Entry 6HTP (X-ray diffraction, 3.00 A resolution); this record covers chains H and I of the 28 polymer chains in the assembly.

[Chain H]
Name: Proteasome subunit beta type-7
Source organism: Homo sapiens
Notes: EC 3.4.25.1
UniProtKB: Q99436 (PSB7_HUMAN); residues 1-234 here correspond to UniProt positions 44-277 (UniProt number = residue number + 43)
Sequence (234 residues; row label = number of the first residue in the row):
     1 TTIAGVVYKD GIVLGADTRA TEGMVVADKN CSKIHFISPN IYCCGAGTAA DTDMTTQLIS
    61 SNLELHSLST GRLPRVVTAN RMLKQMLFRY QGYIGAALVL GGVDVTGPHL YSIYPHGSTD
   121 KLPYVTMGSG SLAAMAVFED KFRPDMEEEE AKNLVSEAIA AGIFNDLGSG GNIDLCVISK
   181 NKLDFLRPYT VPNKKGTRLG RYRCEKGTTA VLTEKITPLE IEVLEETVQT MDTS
Not modelled in the structure: 220-234
Covalent attachments: compound GQQ linked to T1
Construct notes: engineered mutation G171 (Ser214 in Q99436)
Swiss-Prot annotation at these positions:
  - active site: T1 (Nucleophile)
What the authors report for this chain:
  - mutagenesis - S171G: increased growth
  - mutagenesis - G45A: unchanged growth

[Chain I]
Name: Proteasome subunit beta type-3
Source organism: Saccharomyces cerevisiae (strain ATCC 204508 / S288c)
Notes: EC 3.4.25.1
UniProtKB: P25451 (PSB3_YEAST); residues 0-204 here correspond to UniProt positions 1-205 (UniProt number = residue number + 1)
Sequence (205 residues; numbered 0 to 204; the number before each row is that of its first residue; numbering starts at 0):
     0 MSDPSSINGG IVVAMTGKDC VAIACDLRLG SQSLGVSNKF EKIFHYGHVF LGITGLATDV
    60 TTLNEMFRYK TNLYKLKEER AIEPETFTQL VSSSLYERRF GPYFVGPVVA GINSKSGKPF
   120 IAGFDLIGCI DEAKDFIVSG TASDQLFGMC ESLYEPNLEP EDLFETISQA LLNAADRDAL
   180 SGWGAVVYII KKDEVVKRYL KMRQD
Not modelled in the structure: 0
Swiss-Prot annotation at these positions:
  - modified residue: S30 (Phosphoserine)
  - cross-link: K69 (Glycyl lysine isopeptide (Lys-Gly) (interchain with G-Cter in ubiquitin))

[Interface between chain H and chain I]
Residue-residue contacts (66):
  V25(H) with D143(I); F146(I), hydrophobic
  V26(H) with F146(I)
  A27(H) with D130(I); F146(I), hydrophobic
  D28(H) with D130(I); E131(I)
  K29(H) with E150(I), salt bridge
  A49(H) with C128(I), hydrophobic
  A50(H) with Y95(I); I126(I), hydrophobic; C128(I)
  D51(H) with Y95(I), hydrogen bond; R98(I), salt bridge
  D53(H) with C128(I)
  M54(H) with S91(I); Y95(I), hydrophobic
  Y90(H) with F99(I), hydrophobic
  Y93(H) with R98(I), hydrogen bond (backbone-side chain); F99(I)
  K195(H) with E150(I)
  R198(H) with E150(I), hydrogen bond (side chain-backbone); S151(I), hydrogen bond (side chain-backbone); Y153(I), hydrogen bond (side chain-backbone)
  R201(H) with E154(I), salt bridge
  Y202(H) with S151(I); L152(I)
  R203(H) with E154(I), salt bridge; L157(I); D161(I), salt bridge; T165(I)
  C204(H) with Q168(I)
  E205(H) with E164(I)
  K206(H) with E160(I); D161(I), salt bridge; E164(I)
  G207(H) with E164(I), hydrogen bond (backbone-side chain)
  T208(H) with E164(I)
  T209(H) with E164(I), hydrogen bond; S167(I); Q168(I), hydrogen bond; L199(I)
  A210(H) with L199(I); K200(I), hydrogen bond (backbone-backbone)
  V211(H) with F163(I), hydrophobic; R197(I); Y198(I)
  L212(H) with Y198(I), hydrogen bond (backbone-backbone); L199(I); K200(I)
  T213(H) with R197(I); Y198(I), hydrogen bond (backbone-backbone)
  E214(H) with V195(I); K196(I); R197(I), salt bridge
  K215(H) with V194(I); V195(I); K196(I), hydrogen bond (backbone-backbone)
  I216(H) with E193(I); V194(I)
  T217(H) with E193(I); V194(I), hydrogen bond (backbone-backbone)
  P218(H) with D192(I)
  L219(H) with D192(I); E193(I); V194(I), hydrophobic
Also at the interface, not in a pair above, chain H (35 interface residues in all): T48, I94
Also at the interface, not in a pair above, chain I (36 interface residues in all): H47, D124, A132, L171

[Summary]
The interface between chain H and chain I involves 35 residues on one side and 36 on the other; the contacts
include 13 hydrogen bonds and 7 salt bridges. Polar pairs include K29(H)-E150(I), D51(H)-R98(I) and
R201(H)-E154(I). From the paper: S171G of chain H increases growth; G45A of chain H leaves growth unchanged.
Here chain H is Proteasome subunit beta type-7 (Homo sapiens) and chain I is Proteasome subunit beta type-3
(Saccharomyces cerevisiae (strain ATCC 204508 / S288c)). Entry 6HTP (Yeast 20S proteasome with human beta2c
(S171G) in complex with 7) was determined by X-ray diffraction (same publication as 6HTB, 6HTC, 6HTD, 6HTR,
6HUB, 6HUC and 30 further entries).
